PDB entry 2PP1 | X-ray diffraction, 2.20 A resolution | chain A

== Chain A ==
Protein: L-talarate/galactarate dehydratase
Source organism: Salmonella typhimurium
UniProtKB: Q8ZL58 (Q8ZL58_SALTY); residues 1-398 here = UniProt positions 1-398
Amino-acid sequence (398 residues; numbered 1 to 398; the number before each row is that of its first residue):
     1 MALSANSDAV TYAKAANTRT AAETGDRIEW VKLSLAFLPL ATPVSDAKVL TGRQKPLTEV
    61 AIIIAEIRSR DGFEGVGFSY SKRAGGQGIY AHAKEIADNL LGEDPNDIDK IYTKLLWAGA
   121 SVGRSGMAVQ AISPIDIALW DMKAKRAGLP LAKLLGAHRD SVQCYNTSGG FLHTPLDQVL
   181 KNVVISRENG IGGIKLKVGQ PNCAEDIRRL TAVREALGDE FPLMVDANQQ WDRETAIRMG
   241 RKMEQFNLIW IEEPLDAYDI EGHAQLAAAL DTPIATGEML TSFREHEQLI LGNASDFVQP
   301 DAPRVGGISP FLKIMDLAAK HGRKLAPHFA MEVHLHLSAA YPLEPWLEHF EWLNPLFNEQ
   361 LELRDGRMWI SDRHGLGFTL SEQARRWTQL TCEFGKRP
Unresolved in the structure: 1-3
Bound ions: Mg2+: D226, E252, E278 (together with LLH)
Residues lining bound ligands: LLH ((2R,3S,4R)-2,3,4-trihydroxy-5-(hydroxyamino)-5-oxopentanoic acid): V44, D46, K48, L57, K82, R83, T167, F171, K195, K197, D226, N228, E252, E278, H328, E348, F350, W352
UniProt features mapped onto this chain:
  - active site: K197 (Proton acceptor), H328 (Proton donor/acceptor)
  - binding site (substrate): D46 to K48, K82, R83, K195, N228, E348
  - binding site (Mg(2+)): D226, E252, E278
  - site: D301 (Increases basicity of active site His)
  - mutagenesis: K197 (K197A: Loss of dehydration activity on both L-talarate and galactarate and loss of epimerization activity), H328 (H328N/A: Loss of dehydration activity on both L-talarate and galactarate and loss of epimerization activity)

== Summary ==
Bound to chain A: compound LLH. D226, E252 and E278 coordinate Mg2+. From UniProt: active-site residues K197
and H328, 8 substrate-binding residues, 3 Mg2+-binding residues and 2 mutagenesis sites.
Chain A is L-talarate/galactarate dehydratase (Salmonella typhimurium); the structure, Crystal structure of
L-talarate/galactarate dehydratase from Salmonella typhimurium LT2 liganded with Mg and L-lyxarohydroxamate,
was determined by X-ray diffraction together with 2PP0 and 2PP3 from the same study.
